PDB entry 8GPU | X-ray diffraction, 2.79 A resolution | chains L and R of the 18 polymer chains in the assembly

[Chain L (and R)]
Protein: YD6Fab_L
Organism: Homo sapiens
Notes: chain R of this document is another copy of the same molecule, construct and numbering; everything in this record applies to it too
Chain sequence (217 residues; each row starts with the number of its first residue):
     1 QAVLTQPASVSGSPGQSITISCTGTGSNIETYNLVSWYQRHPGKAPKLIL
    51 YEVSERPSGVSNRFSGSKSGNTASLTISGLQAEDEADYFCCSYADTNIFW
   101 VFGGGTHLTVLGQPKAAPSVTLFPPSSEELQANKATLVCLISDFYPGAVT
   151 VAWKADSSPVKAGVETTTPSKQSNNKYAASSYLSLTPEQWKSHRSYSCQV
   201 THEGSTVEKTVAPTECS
Disordered / not traced: 215-217 (chain R: 214-217)
Cystine bridges: Cys22-Cys90, Cys139-Cys198

[Chain L / chain R interface]
Contacting residue pairs (7):
  Arg56(L) - Ser58(R)  hydrogen bond
  Ser58(L) - Arg56(R)  hydrogen bond
  Gly59(L) - Val60(R)
  Gly59(L) - Asn62(R)
  Val60(L) - Gly59(R)
  Asn62(L) - Ser58(R)
  Asn62(L) - Gly59(R)
Also at the interface, not in a pair above, chain L (6 interface residues in all): Ser61
Also at the interface, not in a pair above, chain R (6 interface residues in all): Ser61

[Summary]
Chain L and chain R each contribute 6 residues to their interface, with 2 hydrogen bonds. Its one
hydrogen-bonded contact is Arg56(L)-Ser58(R).
Chain L and chain R are both YD6Fab_L (Homo sapiens); the structure, YFV_E_YD6Fab_prefusion, was determined by
X-ray diffraction together with 8GPT from the same study.
